Entry 6R1I (X-ray diffraction, 2.63 A resolution); this record covers chain A.

[Chain A]
Protein: Genome polyprotein
From: Porcine kobuvirus swine/S-1-HUN/2007/Hungary
UniProt: B8R1T8 (B8R1T8_9PICO); residues 1-468 here correspond to UniProt positions 2021-2488 (UniProt number = residue number + 2020)
Sequence (468 residues; row label = number of the first residue in the row):
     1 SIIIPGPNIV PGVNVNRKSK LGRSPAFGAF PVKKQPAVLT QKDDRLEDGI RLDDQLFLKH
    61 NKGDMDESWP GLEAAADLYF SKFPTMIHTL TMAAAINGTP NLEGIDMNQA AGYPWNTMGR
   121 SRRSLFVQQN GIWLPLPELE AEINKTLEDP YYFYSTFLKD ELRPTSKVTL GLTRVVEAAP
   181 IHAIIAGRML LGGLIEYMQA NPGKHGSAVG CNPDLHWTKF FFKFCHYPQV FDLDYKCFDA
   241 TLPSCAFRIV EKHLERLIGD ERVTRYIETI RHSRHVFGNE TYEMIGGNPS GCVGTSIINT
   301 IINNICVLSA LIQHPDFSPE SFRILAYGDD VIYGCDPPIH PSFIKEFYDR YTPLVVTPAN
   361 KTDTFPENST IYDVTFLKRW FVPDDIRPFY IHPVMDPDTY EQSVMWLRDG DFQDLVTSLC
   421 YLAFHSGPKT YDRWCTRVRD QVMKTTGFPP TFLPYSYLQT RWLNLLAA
Sequence notes: conflict Ala93 (Glu2113 in B8R1T8), Ala94 (Glu2114 in B8R1T8)
Reported in the primary citation:
  - contacts within the chain: Ser1-His60 (hydrogen bond), Ser1-Gly63 (hydrogen bond), Ser1-Ala240 (hydrogen bond)

[In short]
The paper reports contacts within the chain involving His60, Ser1 and Gly63 among others.
Chain A is Genome polyprotein (Porcine kobuvirus swine/S-1-HUN/2007/Hungary); the structure, Structure of
porcine Aichi virus polymerase, was determined by X-ray diffraction together with 6QWT from the same study.
